PDB entry 1RWP | X-ray diffraction, 2.20 A resolution | chains A and B

== Chain A ==
Molecule: Interleukin-1 beta convertase
From: Homo sapiens
Notes: EC 3.4.22.36; fragment: interleukin-1 beta convertase p20
UniProtKB: P29466 (CASP1_HUMAN); numbering as in UniProt (aligned over 120-297)
Sequence (178 residues; each row starts with the number of its first residue):
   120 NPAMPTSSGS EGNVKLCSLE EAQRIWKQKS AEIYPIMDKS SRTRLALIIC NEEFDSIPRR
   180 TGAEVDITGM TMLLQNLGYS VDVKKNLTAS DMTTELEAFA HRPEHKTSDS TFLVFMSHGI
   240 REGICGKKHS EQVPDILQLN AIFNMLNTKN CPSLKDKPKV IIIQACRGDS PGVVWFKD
Not modelled in the structure: 120-124
Covalently attached groups: compound HQC linked to Cys-285
Residues lining bound ligands: HQC (3-{6-[(8-hydroxy-quinoline-2-carbonyl)-amino]-2-thiophen-2-yl-hexanoylamino}-4-oxo-butyri acid): Arg-179, Ser-236, His-237, Gly-238, Gln-283, Ala-284
Swiss-Prot annotation at these positions:
  - active site: His-237, Cys-285
  - cross-link: Lys-134 (Glycyl lysine isopeptide (Lys-Gly) (interchain with G-Cter in ubiquitin))
  - mutagenesis: Cys-285 (C285A/S: Loss of protease activity. Loss of SPHK2 cleavage and release in apoptotic cells), Trp-294 (W294A: Mediates autoprocessing but is unable to interact with Gasdermin-D (GSDMD) and mediate its cleavage), Asp-297 (D297N: In IDL(uncl); abolished cleavage in the interdomain region; when associated with 315-N-N-316)

== Chain B ==
Molecule: Interleukin-1 beta convertase
From: Homo sapiens
Notes: EC 3.4.22.36; fragment: interleukin-1 beta convertase p10
UniProtKB: P29466 (CASP1_HUMAN); numbering as in UniProt (aligned over 317-404)
Sequence (88 residues; row label = number of the first residue in the row):
   317 AIKKAHIEKD FIAFCSSTPD NVSWRHPTMG SVFIGRLIEH MQEYACSCDV EEIFRKVRFS
   377 FEQPDGRAQM PTTERVTLTR CFYLFPGH
Residues lining bound ligands: HQC (3-{6-[(8-hydroxy-quinoline-2-carbonyl)-amino]-2-thiophen-2-yl-hexanoylamino}-4-oxo-butyri acid): Val-338, Ser-339, Trp-340, Arg-341, His-342, Pro-343, Ser-347, Arg-383
Swiss-Prot annotation at these positions:
  - mutagenesis: Ile-318 to Lys-320 (Abolished ability to cleave IL18), Ile-318 (I318N: Mediates autoprocessing but is unable to interact with Gasdermin-D (GSDMD) and mediate its cleavage), Lys-320 (K320A: Abolishes cleavage of Gasdermin-D (GSDMD))
What the authors report for this chain:
  - conformationally variable residues (side-chain flip): Arg-383

== How chain A and chain B interact ==
Contacting residue pairs - 129 pairs, chain A then chain B:
  Glu-130(A) / Gly-403(B)
  Asn-132(A) / Gln-358(B)
  Val-133(A) / Gln-358(B)
  Val-133(A) / Pro-402(B)  hydrophobic
  Lys-134(A) / Gln-358(B)  hydrogen bond (backbone-backbone)
  Lys-134(A) / Glu-359(B)  salt bridge
  Lys-134(A) / Cys-362(B)
  Lys-134(A) / Pro-402(B)
  Leu-135(A) / Cys-362(B)
  Leu-135(A) / Pro-402(B)
  Cys-136(A) / Cys-362(B)
  Cys-136(A) / Phe-401(B)  hydrophobic
  Cys-136(A) / Pro-402(B)  hydrogen bond (backbone-backbone)
  Cys-136(A) / His-404(B)  hydrogen bond (backbone-side chain)
  Leu-138(A) / His-404(B)
  Ala-141(A) / Phe-401(B)  hydrophobic
  Ile-144(A) / Cys-362(B)
  Ile-144(A) / Tyr-399(B)  hydrophobic
  Ile-144(A) / Phe-401(B)  hydrophobic
  Lys-148(A) / Cys-397(B)
  Ala-150(A) / Arg-396(B)  hydrogen bond (backbone-side chain)
  Glu-151(A) / Arg-396(B)
  Glu-151(A) / Cys-397(B)  hydrogen bond (backbone-backbone)
  Ile-152(A) / Arg-396(B)  hydrogen bond (backbone-side chain)
  Ile-152(A) / Cys-397(B)
  Tyr-153(A) / Asp-326(B)  hydrogen bond
  Tyr-153(A) / Leu-394(B)
  Tyr-153(A) / Thr-395(B)  hydrogen bond (side chain-backbone)
  Tyr-153(A) / Arg-396(B)
  Tyr-153(A) / Cys-397(B)  hydrogen bond (backbone-backbone)
  Tyr-153(A) / Phe-398(B)  hydrophobic
  Ile-155(A) / Phe-401(B)  hydrophobic
  Ile-155(A) / His-404(B)
  Lys-158(A) / Gly-403(B)
  Lys-158(A) / His-404(B)
  Arg-161(A) / His-404(B)  hydrogen bond (side chain-backbone)
  Arg-179(A) / Arg-341(B)
  Arg-179(A) / Ser-347(B)
  Thr-180(A) / Arg-341(B)  hydrogen bond (backbone-side chain)
  Thr-180(A) / His-342(B)
  Thr-180(A) / Pro-343(B)
  Gly-181(A) / His-342(B)
  Gly-181(A) / Pro-343(B)  hydrogen bond (backbone-backbone)
  Gly-181(A) / Gly-346(B)
  Val-184(A) / Thr-344(B)
  Val-184(A) / Met-345(B)
  Asp-185(A) / Gly-346(B)
  Asp-185(A) / Ser-347(B)  hydrogen bond (side chain-backbone)
  Asp-185(A) / Ile-350(B)
  Gly-188(A) / Ile-354(B)
  Met-189(A) / Ile-350(B)  hydrophobic
  Met-189(A) / Ile-354(B)  hydrophobic
  Leu-192(A) / Ile-354(B)  hydrophobic
  Leu-192(A) / Met-357(B)  hydrophobic
  Leu-196(A) / Met-357(B)  hydrophobic
  Leu-196(A) / Leu-400(B)  hydrophobic
  Tyr-198(A) / Phe-398(B)
  Tyr-198(A) / Leu-400(B)
  Ser-229(A) / Phe-398(B)
  Phe-231(A) / Met-357(B)  hydrophobic
  Met-235(A) / Ile-350(B)  hydrophobic
  Arg-240(A) / Pro-335(B)
  Arg-240(A) / Asp-336(B)  salt bridge
  Asn-259(A) / Arg-391(B)
  Phe-262(A) / Glu-324(B)
  Phe-262(A) / Phe-327(B)  hydrophobic
  Phe-262(A) / Ala-329(B)  hydrophobic
  Phe-262(A) / Arg-391(B)
  Leu-265(A) / Phe-327(B)
  Asn-266(A) / Ile-323(B)
  Asn-266(A) / Phe-327(B)
  Thr-267(A) / His-322(B)  hydrogen bond (side chain-backbone)
  Thr-267(A) / Ile-323(B)  hydrogen bond (backbone-backbone)
  Lys-268(A) / Ile-323(B)
  Lys-274(A) / Ala-321(B)
  Asp-275(A) / Lys-325(B)  salt bridge
  Asp-275(A) / Asp-326(B)  hydrogen bond (backbone-side chain)
  Lys-276(A) / Asp-326(B)
  Pro-277(A) / Asp-326(B)
  Pro-277(A) / Phe-398(B)  hydrophobic
  Lys-278(A) / Lys-325(B)  hydrogen bond (side chain-backbone)
  Lys-278(A) / Asp-326(B)  hydrogen bond (backbone-backbone)
  Lys-278(A) / Phe-327(B)
  Lys-278(A) / Ile-328(B)  hydrogen bond (backbone-backbone)
  Val-279(A) / Ile-328(B)
  Val-279(A) / Phe-370(B)  hydrophobic
  Val-279(A) / Phe-398(B)  hydrophobic
  Ile-280(A) / Phe-327(B)  hydrophobic
  Ile-280(A) / Ile-328(B)  hydrogen bond (backbone-backbone)
  Ile-280(A) / Ala-329(B)
  Ile-280(A) / Phe-330(B)  hydrogen bond (backbone-backbone)
  Ile-281(A) / Phe-330(B)
  Ile-281(A) / Phe-349(B)  hydrophobic
  Ile-281(A) / Leu-353(B)  hydrophobic
  Ile-282(A) / Phe-330(B)  hydrogen bond (backbone-backbone)
  Ile-282(A) / Cys-331(B)
  Ile-282(A) / Ser-332(B)  hydrogen bond (backbone-backbone)
  Ile-282(A) / Phe-349(B)
  Gln-283(A) / Ser-332(B)
  Gln-283(A) / Ser-339(B)
  Gln-283(A) / Trp-340(B)
  Gln-283(A) / Ser-347(B)
  Gln-283(A) / Phe-349(B)
  Gln-283(A) / Ile-350(B)
  Ala-284(A) / Ser-332(B)  hydrogen bond (backbone-side chain)
  Ala-284(A) / Ser-333(B)
  Ala-284(A) / Ser-339(B)  hydrogen bond (backbone-side chain)
  Cys-285(A) / Asn-337(B)
  Cys-285(A) / Val-338(B)  hydrophobic
  Cys-285(A) / Ser-339(B)  hydrogen bond (side chain-backbone)
  Arg-286(A) / Cys-331(B)
  Arg-286(A) / Ser-333(B)  hydrogen bond (side chain-backbone)
  Arg-286(A) / Thr-334(B)
  Arg-286(A) / Pro-335(B)
  Arg-286(A) / Asp-336(B)  hydrogen bond (backbone-backbone)
  Arg-286(A) / Asn-337(B)  hydrogen bond (backbone-backbone)
  Arg-286(A) / Thr-388(B)
  Arg-286(A) / Glu-390(B)  salt bridge
  Gly-287(A) / Asp-336(B)
  Gly-287(A) / Asn-337(B)
  Gly-287(A) / Val-338(B)
  Asp-288(A) / Asp-336(B)  hydrogen bond (backbone-backbone)
  Asp-288(A) / Val-338(B)
  Ser-289(A) / Asp-336(B)  hydrogen bond (backbone-backbone)
  Ser-289(A) / Asn-337(B)
  Ser-289(A) / Val-338(B)  hydrogen bond (backbone-backbone)
  Pro-290(A) / Ala-384(B)
  Gly-291(A) / Asn-337(B)
  Val-292(A) / Ala-384(B)  hydrophobic
Also at the interface, not in a pair above, chain A (61 interface residues in all): Ser-137, Glu-140, Arg-163, Arg-178, His-237
Also at the interface, not in a pair above, chain B (54 interface residues in all): Ala-361, Ser-363, Thr-393

== In short ==
Chain A and chain B form an interface of 61 and 54 residues respectively; the contacts include 32 hydrogen
bonds and 4 salt bridges. Polar contacts include Lys-134(A)/Glu-359(B), Arg-240(A)/Asp-336(B) and
Asp-275(A)/Lys-325(B). Bound to chain B: compound HQC. Compound HQC is covalently linked to Cys-285(A). The
paper reports conformational variability at Arg-383(B).
Here chain A is Interleukin-1 beta convertase and chain B is Interleukin-1 beta convertase, both from Homo
sapiens. Entry 1RWP (Crystal structure of human caspase-1 in complex with
3-{6-[(8-hydroxy-quinoline-2-carbonyl)-amino]-2-thiophen-2-yl-hexanoylamino}-4-oxo-butyric acid) was
determined by X-ray diffraction, deposited together with 1RWK and 1RWM.
